PDB entry 8ETH | electron microscopy, 3.80 A resolution | chains 1 and F of the 41 polymer chains in the assembly

[Chain 1]
Molecule: 3497-nt RNA strand
From: Schizosaccharomyces pombe
Sequence (3497 nucleotides; each row starts with the number of its first residue; note: 32 numbers in that range are skipped by the numbering (no residue carries them; nothing is unmodelled there); a row labelled like 1219A-1219K holds insertion residues (1219A, then the next letters in order)):
     1 AUUUGACCUC AAAUCAGGUA GGACUACGCG CUGAACUUAA GCAUAUCAAU AAGCGCAGGA
    61 AAAGAAAAUA ACCAUGAUUC CCUCAGUAAC GGCGAGUGAA GCGGGAAAAG CUCAAAUUUG
   121 AAAUCUGGCA ACAUUUCUUU UGUUGUCCGA GUUGUAAUUU CAAGAAGCUG CUUUGAGUGU
   181 AGACGAUCGG UCUAAGUUCC UUGGAACAGG ACGUCAGAGA GGGUGAGAAC CCCGUCUUUG
   241 GUCGAUUGGA UAUGCCAUAU AAAGCGCUUU CGAAGAGUCG AGUUGUUUGG GAAUGCAGCU
   301 CUAAAUGGGU GGUAAAUUUC AUCUAAAGCU AAAUAUUGGC GAGAGACCGA UAGCGAACAA
   361 GUAGAGUGAU CGAAAGAUGA AAAGAACUUU GAAAAGAGAG UUAAAUAGUA CGUGAAAUUG
   421 CUGAAAGGGA AGCAUUGGAA AUCAGUCUUA CCUGGGUGAG AUCAGUAGUC UCUUCGCGAG
   481 ACUAUGCACU CUGAACCUGU GGUAGGUCAG CAUCAGUUUU CGGGGGCGGA AAAAGAAUAA
   541 GGGAAGGUGG CUUUCCGGGU UCUGCCUGGG GAGUGUUUAU AGCCCUUGUU GUAAUACGUC
   601 CACUGGGGAC UGAGGACUGC GGCUUCGUGC CAAGGAUGCU GACAUAAUGG UUUUCAAUGG
   661 CCCGUCUUGA AACACGGACC AAGGAGUCUA GCAUCUAUGC GAGUGUUUGG GUGAUGAAAA
   721 CCCAUCCGCG AAAUGAAAGU GAAUGCAGGU GGGAACGCCC UUGUGGCGUG CACCAUCGAC
   781 CGACCCGGAA GUUUGUCAAU GGAAGGGUUU GAGUAAGAGC AUAGCUGUUG GGACCCGAAA
   841 GAUGGUGAAC UAUGCCUGAA UAGGGUGAAG CCAGAGGAAA CUCUGGUGGA GGCUCGUAGA
   901 GAUUCUGACG UGCAAAUCGA UCUUCAAAUU UGGGUAUAGG GGCGAAAGAC UAAUCGAACC
   961 AUCUAGUAGC UGGUUCCUGC CGAAGUUUCC CUCAGGAUAG CAGAAACUCA GAUCAGUUUU
  1021 AUGAGGUAAA GCGAAUGAUU AGAGGUCUUG GGGAAGGAAU UUCCUCAACC UAUUCUCAAA
  1081 CUUUAAAUAU GUAAGACGCC CUUGUCGCUU AAUUGGACGU GGGCCAUCGA AUGAGAGUUU
  1141 CUAGUGGGCC AUUUUUGGUA AGCAGAACUG GCGAUGCGGG AUGAACCGAA CGUGAGGUUA
  1201 AGGUGCCGGA AUGUACGCU
1219A-1219K CAUCAGACACC
  1224 AGA
  1234 AAAGGUGUUA GUUCAUCUAG ACAGCAGGAC GGUGGCCAUG GAAGUCGGAA UCCGCUAAGG
  1294 AGUGUGUAAC AACUCACCUG CCGAAUGAAC UAGCCCUGAA AAUGGAUGGC GCUUAAGCGU
  1354 ACUACCCAUA CCUCACCGUC UGGGUUAGCU UUGAGAAGCU CAGACGAGUA GGCAGGCGUG
  1414 GAGGUUUGUG ACGAAGCCUU GGGCGUGAGC CUGGGUCGAA CAGCCUCUAG UGCAGAUCUU
  1474 GGUGGAAGUA GCAAAUAUUC AAAUGAGAAC UUUGAAGACU GAAGUGGGGA AAGGUUCCAU
  1534 GUGAACAGCA GUUGGACAUG GGUUAGUCGA UCCUAAGAGA UAGGGAAGCU CCGUAUGAAA
  1594 GUUGCACGAU UUUUCGUGCC UCCUAUCGAA AGGGAAUCCG GUUAAUAUUC CGGAACCAGA
  1654 AGGUGGAAUC AACACGGCAA CGUAAAUGAA GUUGGAGACG UCGGCGGGAG CCCUGGGAAG
  1714 AGUUCUCUUU UCUUUUUAAC AAACCAUUGA ACUACCCUGA AAUCGGUUUA UCCGGAGCUA
  1774 GGGUAUGGUG UUUGGAAGAG UUCAGCGCCU CAUGCUGAAU CCGGUGCGCU CUCGACGGCC
  1834 CUUGAAAAUC CAACGGAAGA AUGGACCUUC GGGUCCUUGU UUUCACAUCU GGUCGUACUC
  1894 AUAACCGCAG CAGGUCUCCA AGGUGAACAG CCUCUAGUUG AUAGAACAAU GUAGAUAAGG
  1954 GAAGUCGGCA AAAUGGAUCC GUAACUUCGG GAUAAGGAUU GGCUCUAAGG GUUGGGUACG
  2014 UUGGGCCUUG GAACCUGAAC GGUUGCUGGA CUGAGCGUGG ACCGAUGUCU UUUCUCGCCU
  2074 UUCGGGGUGA GAAGGGAUGU UGGACCUGCU UGGACCUUGG CGGCCGGGAA GUCCUUGGUC
  2134 GGGCUUUUCU CCUUCUCGGG GAUUAUGCUC UUACUGGCGU ACGUUUAACA ACCAACUUAG
  2194 AACUGGUACG GACAAGGGGA AUCUGACUGU CUAAUUAAAA CAUAGCAUUG CGAUGGCCAG
  2254 AAAGUGGUGU UGACGCAAUG UGAUUUCUGC CCAGUGCUCU GAAUGUCAAA GUGAAGAAAU
  2314 UCAACCAAGC GCGGGUAAAC GGCGGGAGUA ACUAUGACUC UCUUAAGGUA GCCAAAUGCC
  2374 UCGUCAUCUA ACUAGUGACG CGCAUGAAUG GAUUAACGAG AUUCCCACUG UCCCUAUCUA
  2434 CUAUCUAGCG AAACCACAGC CUGGGGAACG GGCCAGGCAA AAUCAGCGGG GAAAGAAGAC
  2494 CCUGUUGAGC UUGACUCUAG UUUGACAUUG UGAAGAGACA UAGAGGGUGU AGGAUAAGUG
  2554 GGAGUAUGUU UCGGCAUACG CCGGUGAAAU ACCACUACCU UUAUCGUUUC UUUACUUAAU
  2614 CAAUGAAGCG GAAUUGGGAU UUAUUUCCCA UAUUCUAGCG UUAAAGUUUC UUCGCGAACU
  2674 GAUCCGCGUU GAUGACAUUG UCAGGUGGGG AGUUUGGCUG GGGCGGCACA UCUGUUAAAA
  2734 GAUAACGCAG GUGUCCUAAG GGGGACUCAU CGAGAACAGA AAUCUCGAGU AGAAUAAAAG
  2794 GGUAAAAGUC CCCUUGAUUU UGAUUUUCAG UGUGAAUACA AACCAUGAAA GUGUGGCCUA
  2854 UCGAUCCUUU GUUCCCUCGA AAUUUGAGGA CAGAGGUGCC AGAAAAGUUA CCACAGGGAU
  2914 AACUGGCUUG UGGCAGCCAA GCGUUCAUAG CGACGUUGCU UUUUGAUUCU UCGAUGUCGG
  2974 CUCUUCCUAU CAUACCGAAG CAGAAUUCGG UAAGCGUUGG AUUGUUCACC CACUAAUAGG
  3034 GAACGUGAGC UGGGUUUAGA CCGUCGUGAG ACAGGUUAGU UUUACCCUAC UGAUGAAGUG
  3094 UCGUCGCAAU GGUAAUUCAA CUUAGUACGA GAGGAACCGU UGAUUCAGAU CAUUGGUAUU
  3154 UGCGGCUGCC UGACAAGGCA AUGCCGCGGA GCUAUCAUCU GCCGGAUAAC GGCUGAACGC
  3214 CUCUAAGCCA GAAUCCGUGC CAGAAAGCGA CG
3245A-3245U AUUUUUUGGUCCGCAUGAUUU
  3246 AU
  3269 AUGUAUAAAA AUAGAGGUAG GACUUGUUCC UACUCUCCUG UAUCGUAGAA GAUGGGCGAU
  3329 GGUUGAUGAA ACGGAAGUGU UUUAUUGACU UGUCCAUGAA AUUCCAUUGA AAUCUUGUGC
  3389 GGAAUCGAAU CCAUUGCAUA CGACUUUAAU GUGGAACGGG GUAUUGUAAG CAGUAGAGUA
  3449 GCCUUGUUGU UACGAUCUGC UGAGAUUAAG CCUUUGUUCC CAAGAUUUG
Disordered / not traced: 1-2, 33-50, 91-95, 287-294, 313-318, 428-432, 474-476, 552-573, 667-672, 732-747, 761-763, 778-815, 849-957, 986-998, 1022-1129, 1154-1166, 1181-1185, 1219A-1219K, 1234, 1247-1320, 1332-1340, 1486-2439, 2459-2463, 2471-3093, 3122-3125, 3152-3181, 3209-3218, 3238-3239, 3245A-3245U, 3287-3300, 3375-3394, 3436-3470, 3497

[Chain F]
Molecule: 60S ribosomal protein L7-B
From: Schizosaccharomyces pombe
UniProt: P25457 (RL7B_SCHPO); numbering as in UniProt (aligned over 1-250)
Sequence (250 residues; row label = number of the first residue in the row):
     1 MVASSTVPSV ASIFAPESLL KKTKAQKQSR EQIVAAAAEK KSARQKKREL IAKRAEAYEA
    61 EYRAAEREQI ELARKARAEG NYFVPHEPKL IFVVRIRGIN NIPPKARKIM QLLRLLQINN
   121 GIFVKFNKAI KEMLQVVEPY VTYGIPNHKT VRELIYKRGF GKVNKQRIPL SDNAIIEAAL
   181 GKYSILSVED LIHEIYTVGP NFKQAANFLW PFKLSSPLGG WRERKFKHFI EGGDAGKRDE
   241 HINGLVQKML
Disordered / not traced: 1-11

[Interface between chain 1 and chain F]
Pairs across the interface - 100 pairs, chain 1 then chain F:
  U518(1) / Lys-157(F)  salt bridge to the phosphate
  U519(1) / Leu-218(F)  phosphate contact
  U520(1) / Leu-218(F)  phosphate contact
  C527(1) / Arg-67(F)  hydrogen bond to the phosphate
  G528(1) / Arg-67(F)  salt bridge to the phosphate
  G528(1) / Ile-70(F)  phosphate contact
  G528(1) / Arg-74(F)  salt bridge to the phosphate
  G529(1) / Arg-74(F)  salt bridge to the phosphate
  G529(1) / Arg-77(F)  salt bridge to the phosphate
  A530(1) / Arg-77(F)  salt bridge to the phosphate
  A531(1) / Arg-74(F)  hydrogen bond to the base
  A531(1) / Arg-77(F)  salt bridge to the phosphate
  U599(1) / Asn-147(F)  hydrogen bond to the phosphate
  C600(1) / Asn-147(F)  hydrogen bond to the phosphate
  C600(1) / Lys-149(F)  phosphate contact
  C600(1) / Gln-247(F)  phosphate contact
  C601(1) / Lys-149(F)  salt bridge to the phosphate
  A602(1) / Glu-59(F)  hydrogen bond to the base
  A602(1) / Arg-152(F)  hydrogen bond to the base
  C620(1) / Arg-44(F)  salt bridge to the phosphate
  G621(1) / Arg-44(F)  salt bridge to the phosphate
  G621(1) / Arg-48(F)  hydrogen bond to the phosphate
  G622(1) / Arg-48(F)  salt bridge to the phosphate
  A1015(1) / Lys-108(F)  hydrogen bond to the phosphate
  A1015(1) / Leu-112(F)  base contact
  G1016(1) / Pro-104(F)  base contact
  G1016(1) / Lys-105(F)  sugar contact
  G1016(1) / Lys-108(F)  salt bridge to the phosphate
  U1017(1) / Lys-105(F)  phosphate contact
  U1017(1) / Lys-108(F)  sugar contact
  U1017(1) / Ile-109(F)  sugar contact
  U1018(1) / Lys-105(F)  salt bridge to the phosphate
  U1018(1) / Ala-129(F)  hydrogen bond to the sugar
  U1018(1) / Met-133(F)  sugar contact
  U1019(1) / Ala-129(F)  sugar contact
  U1019(1) / Glu-132(F)  phosphate contact
  A1131(1) / Asn-127(F)  sugar contact
  U1132(1) / Leu-112(F)  hydrogen bond to the sugar
  U1132(1) / Lys-203(F)  phosphate contact
  G1133(1) / Gln-111(F)  sugar contact
  G1133(1) / Leu-112(F)  sugar contact
  G1133(1) / Arg-114(F)  phosphate contact
  G1133(1) / Asn-207(F)  hydrogen bond to the phosphate
  A1134(1) / Arg-114(F)  phosphate contact
  A1134(1) / Lys-162(F)  salt bridge to the phosphate
  A1134(1) / Asn-207(F)  phosphate contact
  G1170(1) / Pro-104(F)  phosphate contact
  G1188(1) / Arg-97(F)  salt bridge to the phosphate
  G1188(1) / Phe-226(F)  phosphate contact
  A1189(1) / Arg-97(F)  salt bridge to the phosphate
  A1189(1) / Gly-98(F)  hydrogen bond to the phosphate
  A1189(1) / Asn-100(F)  hydrogen bond to the base
  A1189(1) / Asn-101(F)  hydrogen bond to the base
  A1189(1) / Phe-226(F)  phosphate contact
  A1190(1) / Gly-98(F)  phosphate contact
  A1190(1) / Ile-99(F)  hydrogen bond to the phosphate
  A1190(1) / Asn-100(F)  sugar contact
  A1190(1) / Ile-118(F)  phosphate contact
  G1197(1) / Ser-215(F)  base contact
  U1198(1) / Ser-216(F)  hydrogen bond to the sugar
  U1198(1) / Pro-217(F)  hydrogen bond to the sugar
  U1198(1) / Leu-218(F)  sugar contact
  U1198(1) / Gly-219(F)  phosphate contact
  U1199(1) / Ser-216(F)  sugar contact
  U1199(1) / Pro-217(F)  phosphate contact
  U1199(1) / Gly-219(F)  hydrogen bond to the phosphate
  U1199(1) / Gly-220(F)  hydrogen bond to the phosphate
  U1199(1) / Trp-221(F)  phosphate contact
  A1200(1) / Trp-221(F)  hydrogen bond to the phosphate
  A1200(1) / Lys-225(F)  sugar contact
  A1200(1) / Phe-226(F)  sugar contact
  A1201(1) / Glu-223(F)  phosphate contact
  A1201(1) / Arg-224(F)  salt bridge to the phosphate
  A1201(1) / Lys-225(F)  hydrogen bond to the phosphate
  G1203(1) / Glu-223(F)  base contact
  A1363(1) / Ile-118(F)  sugar contact
  C1364(1) / Gln-117(F)  hydrogen bond to the phosphate
  C1364(1) / Ile-118(F)  sugar contact
  C1364(1) / Asn-119(F)  hydrogen bond to the sugar
  C1364(1) / Leu-214(F)  hydrogen bond to the sugar
  C1364(1) / Ser-215(F)  sugar contact
  C1364(1) / Ser-216(F)  hydrogen bond to the base
  C1365(1) / Gln-117(F)  phosphate contact
  C1365(1) / Arg-158(F)  hydrogen bond to the sugar
  C1365(1) / Lys-213(F)  salt bridge to the phosphate
  C1365(1) / Leu-214(F)  sugar contact
  C1365(1) / Ser-215(F)  sugar contact
  U1366(1) / Arg-167(F)  salt bridge to the phosphate
  A1380(1) / Ser-18(F)  hydrogen bond to the sugar
  A1380(1) / Lys-21(F)  base contact
  A1380(1) / Lys-22(F)  salt bridge to the phosphate
  A1380(1) / Ala-25(F)  base contact
  G1381(1) / Lys-22(F)  salt bridge to the phosphate
  C1382(1) / Lys-22(F)  hydrogen bond to the sugar
  C1382(1) / Gln-26(F)  base contact
  A1395(1) / Gln-166(F)  hydrogen bond to the sugar
  A1395(1) / Ile-168(F)  sugar contact
  G1396(1) / Gln-166(F)  sugar contact
  G1396(1) / Arg-167(F)  hydrogen bond to the sugar
  A1397(1) / Arg-167(F)  salt bridge to the phosphate
Interface residues without a listed pair, chain 1 (49 interface residues in all): U1169, C1187, G1202, U1374, G1375
Interface residues without a listed pair, chain F (68 interface residues in all): Leu-19, Ile-96, Leu-113, Lys-128, Ile-130, His-148, Lys-165, Asp-172, Glu-189, Trp-210, Arg-222, Leu-250

[In short]
49 residues of chain 1 face 68 of chain F across their interface; the contacts include 30 hydrogen bonds and
22 salt bridges. Polar contacts include A531(1)/Arg-74(F), A602(1)/Glu-59(F) and A602(1)/Arg-152(F).
Chain 1 is a 3497-nt RNA strand and chain F is 60S ribosomal protein L7-B, both from Schizosaccharomyces
pombe; the structure, Ytm1 associated 60S nascent ribosome State 1B, was determined by electron microscopy
together with 8ESQ, 8ESR, 8ETC, 8ETG, 8ETI, 8ETJ and 3 further entries from the same study.
